Entry 9DCH (electron microscopy, 3.40 A resolution); this record covers chains K and M of the 13 polymer chains in the assembly.

== Chain K ==
Name: RBAP48
From: Homo sapiens
UniProtKB: Q09028 (RBBP4_HUMAN); residues 1-425 here = UniProt positions 1-425
Sequence (425 residues; row label = number of the first residue in the row):
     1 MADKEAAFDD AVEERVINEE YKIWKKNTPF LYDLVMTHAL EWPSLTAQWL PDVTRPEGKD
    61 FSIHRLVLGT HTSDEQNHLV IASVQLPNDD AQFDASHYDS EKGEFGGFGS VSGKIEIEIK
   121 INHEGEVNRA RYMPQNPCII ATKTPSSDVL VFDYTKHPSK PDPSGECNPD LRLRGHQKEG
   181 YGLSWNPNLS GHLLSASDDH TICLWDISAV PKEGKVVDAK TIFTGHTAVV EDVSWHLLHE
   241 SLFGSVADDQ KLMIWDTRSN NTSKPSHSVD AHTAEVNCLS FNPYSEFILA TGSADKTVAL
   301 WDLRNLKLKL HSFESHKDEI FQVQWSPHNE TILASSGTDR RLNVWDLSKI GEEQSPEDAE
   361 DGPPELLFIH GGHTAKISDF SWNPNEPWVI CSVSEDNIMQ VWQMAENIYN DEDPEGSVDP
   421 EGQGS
Not modelled in the structure: 1-2, 100-103, 412-425
Curated features (UniProtKB/Swiss-Prot):
  - modified residue: Ala-2 (N-acetylalanine), Lys-4 (N6-acetyllysine), Ser-110 (Phosphoserine), Lys-160 (N6-acetyllysine), Ser-355 (Phosphoserine)
  - cross-link (Glycyl lysine isopeptide (Lys-Gly)): Lys-4 (interchain with G-Cter in SUMO2), Lys-160 (interchain with G-Cter in SUMO2)
  - mutagenesis: Val-35 (V35A: Loss of interaction with ARMC12), Pro-43 (P43A: Loss of interaction with ZNF827 and loss of localization to telomeres; when associated with A-73), Ser-73 (S73A: Loss of interaction with ZNF827 and loss of localization to telomeres; when associated with A-43), Glu-126 to Asn-128 (Loss of interaction with ZNF827), Glu-126 (E126A: Loss of interaction with ZNF827 and loss of localization to telomeres; when associated with A-128 and A-179), Asn-128 (N128A: Loss of interaction with ZNF827 and loss of localization to telomeres; when associated with A-126 and A-179), Glu-179 (E179A: Loss of interaction with ZNF827 and loss of localization to telomeres; when associated with A-126 and A-128), Tyr-181 (Y181A: Loss of interaction with ZNF827 and loss of localization to telomeres), Glu-231 (E231A: Decreased interaction with ZNF827; when associated with A-277), Asn-277 (N277A: Decreased interaction with ZNF827; when associated with A-231), Glu-395 (E395A: Decreased interaction with ZNF827)

== Chain M ==
Name: Zinc finger protein AEBP2
From: Homo sapiens
UniProtKB: Q6ZN18 (AEBP2_HUMAN); residues 2-295 here correspond to UniProt positions 210-503 (UniProt number = residue number + 208)
Sequence (294 residues; row label = number of the first residue in the row):
     2 SSDGEPLSRM DSEDSISSTI MDVDSTISSG RSTPAMMNGQ GSTTSSSKNI AYNCCWDQCQ
    62 ACFNSSPDLA DHIRSIHVDG QRGGVFVCLW KGCKVYNTPS TSQSWLQRHM LTHSGDKPFK
   122 CVVGGCNASF ASQGGLARHV PTHFSQQNSS KVSSQPKAKE ESPSKAGMNK RRKLKNKRRR
   182 SLPRPHDFFD AQTLDAIRHR AICFNLSAHI ESLGKGHSVV FHSTVIAKRK EDSGKIKLLL
   242 HWMPEDILPD VWVNESERHQ LKTKVVHLSK LPKDTALLLD PNIYRTMPQK RLKR
Not modelled in the structure: 2-181, 233-237
Curated features (UniProtKB/Swiss-Prot):
  - zinc finger: Tyr-53 to His-78 (C2H2-type 1), Lys-92 to His-114 (C2H2-type 2), Phe-120 to His-144 (C2H2-type 3)
  - region: Thr-287 to Arg-295 (Important for nucleosome binding activity of the PRC2 complex)
  - modified residue (Phosphoserine): Ser-2, Ser-3, Ser-182

== Chain K / chain M interface ==
Contacting residue pairs (29):
  Phe-8(K) / Gln-193(M)
  Phe-8(K) / Ala-197(M)  hydrophobic
  Asp-10(K) / Met-288(M)
  Val-12(K) / Thr-194(M)
  Glu-13(K) / Pro-282(M)
  Glu-13(K) / Tyr-285(M)
  Glu-13(K) / Arg-286(M)  hydrogen bond (side chain-backbone)
  Arg-15(K) / Phe-189(M)
  Arg-15(K) / Phe-190(M)
  Arg-15(K) / Ala-192(M)
  Arg-15(K) / Gln-193(M)
  Arg-15(K) / Thr-194(M)
  Val-16(K) / Phe-190(M)  hydrophobic
  Asn-18(K) / Phe-189(M)
  Glu-19(K) / Phe-190(M)
  Tyr-181(K) / Lys-294(M)  hydrogen bond (side chain-backbone)
  Tyr-181(K) / Arg-295(M)
  Asp-248(K) / Arg-295(M)  salt bridge
  Glu-275(K) / Arg-295(M)
  Asn-277(K) / Arg-295(M)  hydrogen bond
  Lys-317(K) / Tyr-285(M)
  Asp-318(K) / Tyr-285(M)
  Asp-318(K) / Thr-287(M)
  Glu-319(K) / Lys-294(M)  salt bridge
  Glu-319(K) / Arg-295(M)  salt bridge
  Thr-338(K) / Tyr-285(M)
  Asp-339(K) / Tyr-285(M)
  Arg-340(K) / Tyr-285(M)
  Lys-376(K) / Lys-294(M)  hydrogen bond (side chain-backbone)
Other interface residues (no listed pair), chain K (23 interface residues in all): Glu-14, Asp-198, Phe-321, Glu-395
Other interface residues (no listed pair), chain M (15 interface residues in all): Asp-191, Ile-284

== Summary ==
Chain K and chain M form an interface of 23 and 15 residues respectively; the contacts include 4 hydrogen
bonds and 3 salt bridges. Polar contacts include Asp-248(K)/Arg-295(M), Glu-319(K)/Lys-294(M) and
Glu-319(K)/Arg-295(M). From UniProt: 11 mutagenesis sites on chain K.
Chain K is RBAP48 and chain M is Zinc finger protein AEBP2, both from Homo sapiens; the structure,
Single-stranded RNA-mediated PRC2 dimer, was determined by electron microscopy.
